1XU7 - chains B and D of the 4 polymer chains in the assembly; structure by X-ray diffraction, 1.80 A resolution.

# Chain B (and D)
Molecule: Corticosteroid 11-beta-dehydrogenase, isozyme 1
Organism: Homo sapiens
Notes: EC 1.1.1.146; chain D of this document is another copy of the same molecule, construct and numbering; everything in this record applies to it too
UniProtKB: P28845 (DHI1_HUMAN); residue numbers follow UniProt; this construct covers 24-292
Chain sequence (286 residues; numbered 7 to 292; the number before each row is that of its first residue):
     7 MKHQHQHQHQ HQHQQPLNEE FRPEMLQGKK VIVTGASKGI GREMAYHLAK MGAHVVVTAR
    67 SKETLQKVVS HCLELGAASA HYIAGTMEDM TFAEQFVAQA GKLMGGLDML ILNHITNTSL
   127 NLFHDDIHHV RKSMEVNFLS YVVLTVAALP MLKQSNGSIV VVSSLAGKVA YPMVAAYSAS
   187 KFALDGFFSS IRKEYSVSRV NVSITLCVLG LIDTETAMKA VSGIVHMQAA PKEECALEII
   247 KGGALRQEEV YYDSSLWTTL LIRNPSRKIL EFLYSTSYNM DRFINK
Disordered / not traced: 7-20, 283-292 (chain D: 7-20, 282-292)
Differences from the reference sequence: initiating methionine (7); cloning artifact (8-23); engineered mutation Ser272 (Cys in P28845)
Ligand contacts:
  - CPS (3-[(3-cholamidopropyl)dimethylammonio]-1-propanesulfonate), molecule 1: Ile121, Thr124, Leu126, Ser170, Leu171, Ala172, Tyr177, Val180, Tyr183, Gly216, Leu217, Thr222, Ala223, Ala226, Val227, Val231, His232, Met233, Gln234, Asp259, Thr264
  - CPS, molecule 2: Pro271, Ser272, Ile275
  - NADPH (NDP; NADPH dihydro-nicotinamide-adenine-dinucleotide phosphate): Gly41, Ala42, Ser43, Lys44, Gly45, Ile46, Gly47, Ala65, Arg66, Ser67, Gly91, Thr92, Met93, Glu94, Asn119, His120, Ile121, Thr122, Asn123, Val142, Tyr147, Val168, Ser169, Ser170, Tyr183, Lys187, Leu215, Gly216, Leu217, Ile218, Thr220, Thr222, Ala223
Curated features (UniProtKB/Swiss-Prot):
  - active site: Tyr183 (Proton acceptor)
  - binding site (NADP(+)): Thr92, Met93, Asn119 to Ile121, Tyr183 to Lys187, Ile218 to Thr222
  - binding site (substrate): Ser170
  - glycosylation (N-linked (GlcNAc...) asparagine): Asn123, Asn162, Asn207
  - natural variant: Val148 (V148E: In a breast cancer sample)
  - mutagenesis: Glu25 to Glu26 (Inverted topology. Reduced Vmax; No effect on topology. Reduced Vmax; Reduced Vmax), Glu25 (E25K/Q: No effect on activity), Glu26 (E26K: No effect on activity), Lys35 to Lys36 (Complete loss of activity)

# How chain B and chain D interact
Contacting residue pairs (4; chain B residue first):
  Trp263(B) with Ile275(D), hydrophobic; Leu279(D), hydrophobic
  Leu266(B) with Ile275(D), hydrophobic
  Leu279(B) with Trp263(D), hydrophobic
Interface residues without a listed pair, chain B (5 interface residues in all): Ile275, Phe278
Interface residues without a listed pair, chain D (5 interface residues in all): Leu266, Phe278

# Overview
The chain B/chain D interface involves 5 residues from each chain. Chain B binds NADPH and compound CPS.
UniProt lists active-site residue Tyr183(B), 15 NADP+-binding residues, substrate-binding residue Ser170(B)
and 4 mutagenesis sites on chain B.
Both chains are Corticosteroid 11-beta-dehydrogenase, isozyme 1 (Homo sapiens). Entry 1XU7 (Crystal Structure
of the Interface Open Conformation of Tetrameric 11b-HSD1) was determined by X-ray diffraction, deposited
together with 1XU9.
